Entry 6R8Y (electron microscopy, 4.30 A resolution (low resolution: residue-level contacts below are approximate; hydrogen-bond / salt-bridge calls are withheld)); this record covers chains C and I of the 12 polymer chains in the assembly.

[Chain C]
Protein: Histone H2A type 1-B/E
From: Homo sapiens
UniProt: P04908 (H2A1B_HUMAN); residue numbers follow UniProt; this construct covers 1-130
Chain sequence (133 residues; numbered -2 to 130; the number before each row is that of its first residue; numbers below 1 keep their minus sign (Gly-2 is residue -2)):
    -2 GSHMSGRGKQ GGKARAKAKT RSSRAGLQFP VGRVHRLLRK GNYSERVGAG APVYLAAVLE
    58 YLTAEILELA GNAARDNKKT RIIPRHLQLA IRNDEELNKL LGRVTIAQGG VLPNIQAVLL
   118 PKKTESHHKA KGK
Disordered / not traced: -2 to 9, 127-130
Differences from the reference sequence: expression tag (-2 to 0)
Curated features (UniProtKB/Swiss-Prot):
  - modified residue: Ser2 (N-acetylserine), Arg4 (Citrulline), Lys6 (N6-(2-hydroxyisobutyryl)lysine), Lys10 (N6-(2-hydroxyisobutyryl)lysine), Lys14 (N6-(beta-hydroxybutyryl)lysine), Lys37 (N6-(2-hydroxyisobutyryl)lysine), Lys75 (N6-(2-hydroxyisobutyryl)lysine), Lys76 (N6-(2-hydroxyisobutyryl)lysine), Lys96 (N6-(2-hydroxyisobutyryl)lysine), Gln105 (N5-methylglutamine), Lys119 (N6-(2-hydroxyisobutyryl)lysine), Lys120 (N6-crotonyllysine), Thr121 (Phosphothreonine), Lys126 (N6-crotonyllysine)
  - cross-link (Glycyl lysine isopeptide (Lys-Gly)): Lys14 (interchain with G-Cter in ubiquitin), Lys16 (interchain with G-Cter in ubiquitin), Lys120 (interchain with G-Cter in ubiquitin)

[Chain I]
Molecule: Human alpha-satellite DNA
Sequence (145 nucleotides; each row starts with the number of its first residue):
     1 ATCAATATCC ACCTGCAGAT TCTACCAAAA GTGTATTTGG AAACTGCTCA ATCAAAAGGC
    61 ATGTTCAGCT GGTTCAGCTG AACATGCCTT TTGATGGAGC AGTTTCCAAA TACACTTTTG
   121 GTAGAATCTG CAGGTGGATA TTGAT

[How chain C and chain I interact]
Residue-residue contacts (15; chain C residue first):
  Lys10(C) with DT32(I)
  Arg12(C) with DG31(I)
  Ala13(C) with DT32(I)
  Ala15(C) with DA30(I)
  Lys16(C) with DA30(I); DG31(I)
  Thr17(C) with DA30(I)
  Arg18(C) with DA30(I)
  Arg21(C) with DG31(I)
  Gly29(C) with DA29(I)
  Arg30(C) with DA29(I)
  Arg33(C) with DA29(I)
  Arg43(C) with DT37(I); DT38(I)
  His124(C) with DA1(I)
Interface residues without a listed pair, chain C (14 interface residues in all): Arg78
Interface residues without a listed pair, chain I (10 interface residues in all): DA19, DA28, DG33

[Overview]
Chain C and chain I form an interface of 14 and 10 residues respectively.
Chain C is Histone H2A type 1-B/E (Homo sapiens) and chain I is Human alpha-satellite DNA; the structure,
Cryo-EM structure of NCP-6-4PP(-1)-UV-DDB, was determined by electron microscopy (same publication as 6R8Z,
6R90, 6R91, 6R92, 6R93 and 6R94).
